Entry 6TC1 (X-ray diffraction, 1.67 A resolution); this record covers chains A and B.

== Chain A ==
Molecule: Genome polyprotein
From: Southampton virus (serotype 3)
Notes: EC 3.6.1.15, 3.4.22.66, 2.7.7.48
UniProtKB: Q04544 (POLG_SOUV3); residues 1-172 here correspond to UniProt positions 1100-1271 (UniProt number = residue number + 1099)
Amino-acid sequence (172 residues; row label = number of the first residue in the row):
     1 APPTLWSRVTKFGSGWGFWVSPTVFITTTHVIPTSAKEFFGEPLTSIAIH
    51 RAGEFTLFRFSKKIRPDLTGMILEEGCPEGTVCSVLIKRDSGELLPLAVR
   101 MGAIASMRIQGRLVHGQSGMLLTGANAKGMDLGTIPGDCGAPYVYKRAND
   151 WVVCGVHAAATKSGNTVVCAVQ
Curated features (UniProtKB/Swiss-Prot):
  - active site (For 3CLpro activity): His-30, Glu-54, Cys-139
From the paper describing this entry:
  - binding site for 5-ethyl-1,3,4-thiadiazol-2-amine: Leu-122

== Chain B ==
Molecule: Genome polyprotein
From: Southampton virus (serotype 3)
Notes: EC 3.6.1.15, 3.4.22.66, 2.7.7.48
UniProtKB: Q04544 (POLG_SOUV3); residues 2-173 here correspond to UniProt positions 1101-1272 (UniProt number = residue number + 1099)
Amino-acid sequence (172 residues; each row starts with the number of its first residue):
     2 PPTLWSRVTKFGSGWGFWVSPTVFITTTHVIPTSAKEFFGEPLTSIAIHR
    52 AGEFTLFRFSKKIRPDLTGMILEEGCPEGTVCSVLIKRDSGELLPLAVRM
   102 GAIASMRIQGRLVHGQSGMLLTGANAKGMDLGTIPGDCGAPYVYKRANDW
   152 VVCGVHAAATKSGNTVVCAVQA
Ligand contacts: 5-ethyl-1,3,4-thiadiazol-2-amine (MZW): Val-82, Arg-100, Leu-122
Curated features (UniProtKB/Swiss-Prot):
  - active site (For 3CLpro activity): His-30, Glu-54, Cys-139

== Interface between chain A and chain B ==
Pairs across the interface (43):
  Ala-1(A) / Glu-93(B)  hydrogen bond (backbone-side chain)
  Ala-1(A) / Asp-131(B)  hydrogen bond (backbone-side chain)
  Trp-6(A) / Glu-93(B)  hydrogen bond
  Val-82(A) / Thr-123(B)
  Val-82(A) / Met-130(B)
  Val-82(A) / Leu-132(B)  hydrophobic
  Cys-83(A) / Met-130(B)
  Ser-84(A) / Met-130(B)
  Gly-92(A) / Gly-92(B)
  Glu-93(A) / Gly-92(B)
  Glu-93(A) / Leu-94(B)
  Leu-94(A) / Gly-92(B)  hydrogen bond (backbone-backbone)
  Leu-94(A) / Glu-93(B)
  Leu-94(A) / Leu-94(B)  hydrogen bond (backbone-backbone)
  Leu-95(A) / Leu-94(B)
  Leu-95(A) / Pro-96(B)
  Pro-96(A) / Leu-94(B)
  Pro-96(A) / Asp-131(B)
  Ala-98(A) / Leu-132(B)  hydrophobic
  Arg-100(A) / Leu-122(B)
  Arg-100(A) / Gly-124(B)
  Leu-122(A) / Ala-98(B)  hydrogen bond (backbone-backbone)
  Leu-122(A) / Thr-123(B)
  Thr-123(A) / Ser-84(B)  hydrogen bond (backbone-side chain)
  Thr-123(A) / Pro-96(B)
  Thr-123(A) / Leu-97(B)
  Thr-123(A) / Ala-98(B)
  Gly-124(A) / Ser-84(B)
  Gly-124(A) / Ala-98(B)
  Ala-125(A) / Val-82(B)  hydrophobic
  Asp-131(A) / Thr-4(B)  hydrogen bond
  Asp-131(A) / Leu-5(B)  hydrogen bond (side chain-backbone)
  Asp-131(A) / Trp-6(B)  hydrogen bond (backbone-side chain)
  Leu-132(A) / Ser-84(B)
  Leu-132(A) / Pro-96(B)  hydrophobic
  Leu-132(A) / Trp-151(B)  hydrophobic
  Lys-146(A) / Lys-128(B)
  Lys-146(A) / Gly-129(B)
  Lys-146(A) / Met-130(B)
  Arg-147(A) / Lys-128(B)
  Ala-148(A) / Lys-128(B)
  Trp-151(A) / Gly-129(B)
  Trp-151(A) / Met-130(B)  hydrophobic
Also at the interface, not in a pair above, chain A (25 interface residues in all): Leu-97, Val-144, Tyr-145
Also at the interface, not in a pair above, chain B (24 interface residues in all): Leu-86, Lys-88, Ser-91, Leu-95

== Overview ==
Chain A and chain B form an interface of 25 and 24 residues respectively; the contacts include 10 hydrogen
bonds. Polar contacts include Ala-1(A)/Glu-93(B), Ala-1(A)/Asp-131(B) and Trp-6(A)/Glu-93(B). Ligands of chain
B: 5-ethyl-1,3,4-thiadiazol-2-amine. From UniProt: 3 active-site residues on chain A; 3 active-site residues
on chain B. The paper reports a binding site for 5-ethyl-1,3,4-thiadiazol-2-amine at Leu-122(A).
Chain A is Genome polyprotein and chain B is Genome polyprotein, both from Southampton virus (serotype 3); the
structure, 3C-like protease from Southampton virus complexed with FMOPL000283a, was determined by X-ray
diffraction together with 6T1Q, 6T2I, 6T2X, 6T3G, 6T49, 6T4E and 14 further entries from the same study.
